3HOV - chains A and P of the 15 polymer chains in the assembly; structure by X-ray diffraction, 3.50 A resolution.

== Chain A ==
Protein: DNA-directed RNA polymerase II subunit RPB1
Source organism: Saccharomyces cerevisiae
Notes: EC 2.7.7.6
Reference sequence: P04050 (RPB1_YEAST); numbering as in UniProt (aligned over 1-1733)
Amino-acid sequence (1733 residues; row label = number of the first residue in the row):
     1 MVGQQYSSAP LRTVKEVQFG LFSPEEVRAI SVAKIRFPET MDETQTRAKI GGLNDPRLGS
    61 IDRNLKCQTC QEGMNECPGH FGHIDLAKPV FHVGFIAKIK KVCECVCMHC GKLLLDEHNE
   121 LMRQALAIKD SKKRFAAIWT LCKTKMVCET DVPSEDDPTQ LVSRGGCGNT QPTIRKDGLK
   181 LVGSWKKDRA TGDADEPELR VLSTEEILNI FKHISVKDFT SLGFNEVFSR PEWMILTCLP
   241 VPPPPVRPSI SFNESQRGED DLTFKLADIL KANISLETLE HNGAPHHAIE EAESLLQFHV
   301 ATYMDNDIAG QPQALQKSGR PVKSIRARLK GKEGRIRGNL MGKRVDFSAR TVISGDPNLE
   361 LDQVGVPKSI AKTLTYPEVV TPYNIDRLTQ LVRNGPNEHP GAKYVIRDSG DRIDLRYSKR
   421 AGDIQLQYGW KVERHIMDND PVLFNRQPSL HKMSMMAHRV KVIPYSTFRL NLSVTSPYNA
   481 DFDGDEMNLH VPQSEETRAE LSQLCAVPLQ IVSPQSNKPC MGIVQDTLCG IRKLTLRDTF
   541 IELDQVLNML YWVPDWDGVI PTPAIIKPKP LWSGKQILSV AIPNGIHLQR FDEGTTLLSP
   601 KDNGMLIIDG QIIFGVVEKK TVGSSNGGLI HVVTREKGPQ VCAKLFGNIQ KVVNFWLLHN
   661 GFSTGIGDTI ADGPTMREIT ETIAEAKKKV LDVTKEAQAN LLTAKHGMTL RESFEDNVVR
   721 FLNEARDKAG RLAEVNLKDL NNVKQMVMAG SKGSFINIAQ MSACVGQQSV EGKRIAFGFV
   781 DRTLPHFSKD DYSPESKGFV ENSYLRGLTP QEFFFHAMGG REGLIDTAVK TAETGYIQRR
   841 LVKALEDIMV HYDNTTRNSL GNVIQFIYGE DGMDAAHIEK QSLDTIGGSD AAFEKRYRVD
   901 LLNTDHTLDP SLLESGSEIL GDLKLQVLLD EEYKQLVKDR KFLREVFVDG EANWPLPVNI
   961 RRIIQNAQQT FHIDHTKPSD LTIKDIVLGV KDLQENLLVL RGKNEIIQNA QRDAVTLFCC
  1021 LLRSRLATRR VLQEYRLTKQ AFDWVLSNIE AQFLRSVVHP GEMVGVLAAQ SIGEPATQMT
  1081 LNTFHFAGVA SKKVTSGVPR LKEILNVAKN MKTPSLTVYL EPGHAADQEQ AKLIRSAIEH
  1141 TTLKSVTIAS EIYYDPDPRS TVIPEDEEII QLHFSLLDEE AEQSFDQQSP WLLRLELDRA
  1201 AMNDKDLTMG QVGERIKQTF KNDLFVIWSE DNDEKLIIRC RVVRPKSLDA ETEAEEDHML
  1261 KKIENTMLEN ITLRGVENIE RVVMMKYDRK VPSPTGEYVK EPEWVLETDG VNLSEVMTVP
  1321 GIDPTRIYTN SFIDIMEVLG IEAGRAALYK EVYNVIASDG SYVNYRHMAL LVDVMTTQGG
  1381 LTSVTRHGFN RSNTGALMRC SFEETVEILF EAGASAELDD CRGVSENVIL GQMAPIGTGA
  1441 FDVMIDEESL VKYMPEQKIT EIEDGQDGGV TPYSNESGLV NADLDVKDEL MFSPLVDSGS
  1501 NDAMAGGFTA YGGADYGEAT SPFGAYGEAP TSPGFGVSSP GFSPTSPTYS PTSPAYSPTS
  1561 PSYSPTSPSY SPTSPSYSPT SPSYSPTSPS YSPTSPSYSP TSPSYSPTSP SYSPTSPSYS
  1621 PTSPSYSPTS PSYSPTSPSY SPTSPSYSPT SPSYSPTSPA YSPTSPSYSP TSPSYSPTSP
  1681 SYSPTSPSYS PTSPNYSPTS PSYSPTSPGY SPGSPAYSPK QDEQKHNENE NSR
Disordered / not traced: 1, 187-194, 1082-1091, 1176-1186, 1245-1253, 1456-1733
Curated features (UniProtKB/Swiss-Prot):
  - region: Pro248 to Asp260 (Lid loop), Asn306 to Lys323 (Rudder loop), Pro810 to Glu822 (Bridging helix)
  - binding site (Zn(2+)): Cys67, Cys70, Cys77, His80, Cys107, Cys110, Cys148, Cys167
  - binding site (Mg(2+)): Asp481, Asp483, Asp485
  - modified residue: Thr1471 (Phosphothreonine)
  - cross-link (Glycyl lysine isopeptide (Lys-Gly)): Lys695 (interchain with G-Cter in ubiquitin), Lys1246 (interchain with G-Cter in ubiquitin), Lys1350 (interchain with G-Cter in ubiquitin)
  - natural variant: Ser1653 to Pro1659 (deletion: In strain: A364A)
  - mutagenesis: Lys1246 (K1246R: Impairs ubiquitination during transcription stress)
Ion coordination: Zn2+ site 1: Cys67, Cys70, Cys77, His80; Zn2+ site 2: Cys107, Cys110, Cys148, Cys167; Mg2+: Asp481, Asp483, Asp485
From the paper describing this entry:
  - Mg2+ coordination: Asp481, Asp483, Asp485

== Chain P ==
Molecule: 17-nt RNA strand
Sequence (17 nucleotides; numbered -6 to 10; the number before each row is that of its first residue; numbers below 1 keep their minus sign (U-6 is residue -6)):
    -6 UGCAUUUCGA CCAGGCA
Disordered / not traced: -6 to 0

== How chain A and chain P interact ==
Residue-residue contacts - 6 pairs, chain A then chain P:
  Ile250(A) with C1(P), sugar contact; G2(P), sugar contact
  Lys323(A) with A3(P), hydrogen bond to the sugar; C4(P), sugar contact
  Asp483(A) with A10(P), phosphate contact
  Asp485(A) with A10(P), hydrogen bond to the sugar
Interface residues without a listed pair, chain A (6 interface residues in all): Arg320, Arg446

== In short ==
6 residues of chain A face 5 of chain P across their interface, with 2 hydrogen bonds. Polar contacts include
Lys323(A)-A3(P) and Asp485(A)-A10(P). From UniProt: 8 Zn2+-binding residues, 3 Mg2+-binding residues and one
mutagenesis site on chain A. The paper reports Mg2+ coordination by Asp481(A), Asp483(A) and Asp485(A).
Here chain A is DNA-directed RNA polymerase II subunit RPB1 (Saccharomyces cerevisiae) and chain P is a 17-nt
RNA strand. Entry 3HOV (Complete RNA polymerase II elongation complex II) was determined by X-ray diffraction
together with 3HOU, 3HOW, 3HOX, 3HOY and 3HOZ from the same study.
